Entry 7L9Y (X-ray diffraction, 2.25 A resolution); this record covers chain A.

== Chain A ==
Protein: Protein mono-ADP-ribosyltransferase PARP14
From: Homo sapiens
Notes: EC 2.4.2.-
Reference sequence: Q460N5 (PAR14_HUMAN), isoform Q460N5-1; residues 1611-1801 here correspond to UniProt positions 1530-1720 (UniProt number = residue number - 81)
Sequence (194 residues; row label = number of the first residue in the row):
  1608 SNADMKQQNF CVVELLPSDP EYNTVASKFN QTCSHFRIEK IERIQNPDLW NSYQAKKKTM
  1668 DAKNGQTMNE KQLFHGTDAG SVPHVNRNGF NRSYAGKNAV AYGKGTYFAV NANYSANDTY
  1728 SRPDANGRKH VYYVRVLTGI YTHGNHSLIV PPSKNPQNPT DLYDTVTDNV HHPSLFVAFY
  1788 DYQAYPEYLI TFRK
Disordered / not traced: 1608-1614
Sequence notes: expression tag (1608-1610)
Ligand contacts: XRM (7-(cyclopentylamino)-5-fluoro-2-{[(piperidin-4-yl)sulfanyl]methyl}quinazolin-4(3H)-one): Phe1681, His1682, Gly1683, Thr1684, Asp1685, Ser1688, Tyr1701, Lys1704, Asn1705, Ala1706, Ala1708, Tyr1709, Tyr1714, Ala1716, Tyr1721, Ser1722, Thr1726, Tyr1727, Leu1782

== Overview ==
Chain A binds compound XRM.
Chain A is Protein mono-ADP-ribosyltransferase PARP14 (Homo sapiens); the structure, Human PARP14 (ARTD8),
catalytic fragment in complex with RBN012042, was determined by X-ray diffraction together with 7LUN from the
same study.
